Entry 4HRR (X-ray diffraction, 1.25 A resolution); this record covers chains A and B of the 4 polymer chains in the assembly.

== Chain A ==
Molecule: Globin-2 A chain
From: Scapharca inaequivalvis
UniProtKB: P14821 (GLB2A_ANAIN); residues 4-149 here correspond to UniProt positions 5-150 (UniProt number = residue number + 1)
Sequence (150 residues; each row starts with the number of its first residue; numbering starts at 0):
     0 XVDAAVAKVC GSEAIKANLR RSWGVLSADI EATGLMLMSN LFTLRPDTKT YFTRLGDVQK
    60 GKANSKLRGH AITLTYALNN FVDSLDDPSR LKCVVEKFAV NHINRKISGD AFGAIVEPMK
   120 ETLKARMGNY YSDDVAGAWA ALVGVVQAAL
Modified positions: ACE (acetyl group) at position 0
Differences from the reference sequence: acetylation (0)
Ion coordination: heme Fe: His101 (together with carbon monoxide)
Small-molecule neighbours:
  - carbon monoxide (CMO): Met37, Phe51, His69, Leu73, His101
  - heme (HEM): Leu36, Leu40, Thr47, Tyr50, Phe51, Arg53, Leu54, His69, Thr72, Leu73, Ala76, Leu77, Phe80, Phe97, Asn100, His101, Arg104, Ile106, Ala110, Phe111, Ile114, Met118
Swiss-Prot annotation at these positions:
  - binding site (heme b): His101

== Chain B ==
Molecule: Hemoglobin B chain
From: Scapharca inaequivalvis
UniProtKB: O02480 (O02480_ANAIN); residues 1-151 here correspond to UniProt positions 4-154 (UniProt number = residue number + 3)
Sequence (152 residues; numbered 0 to 151; the number before each row is that of its first residue; numbering starts at 0):
     0 XSRVAELANA VVSNADQKDL LRMSWGVLSV DMEGTGLMLM ANLFKTSPSA KGKFARLGDV
    60 SAGKDNSKLR GHSITLMYAL QNFVDALDDV ERLKCVVEKF AVNHINRQIS ADEFGEIVGP
   120 LRQTLKARMG NYFDEDTVAA WASLVAVVQA AL
Disordered / not traced: 0
Modified positions: ACE (acetyl group) at position 0
Differences from the reference sequence: acetylation (0)
Ion coordination: heme Fe: His103 (together with carbon monoxide)
Small-molecule neighbours: carbon monoxide / heme: Met39, Leu42, Ala49, Lys52, Phe53, Arg55, Leu56, His71, Thr74, Leu75, Ala78, Leu79, Phe82, Phe99, Asn102, His103, Arg106, Ile108, Glu112, Phe113, Glu115, Ile116

== How chain A and chain B interact ==
Residue-residue contacts (35; chain A residue first):
  Glu30(A) with Arg91(B)
  Arg53(A) with Val101(B)
  Ser64(A) with Cys94(B)
  Arg67(A) with Asp88(B), salt bridge; Glu90(B); Arg91(B); Cys94(B)
  Gly68(A) with Cys94(B), hydrogen bond (backbone-side chain)
  Ile71(A) with Asn81(B); Arg91(B)
  Thr72(A) with Asn81(B), hydrogen bond; Lys98(B); Phe99(B)
  Tyr75(A) with Tyr77(B); Gln80(B); Asn81(B); Asp84(B), hydrogen bond; Arg91(B), hydrogen bond
  Asn78(A) with Tyr77(B)
  Asn79(A) with Ile73(B); Thr74(B); Tyr77(B)
  Asp82(A) with Tyr77(B), hydrogen bond
  Asp86(A) with Arg69(B), salt bridge
  Ser88(A) with Arg69(B), hydrogen bond
  Arg89(A) with Arg69(B); Ile73(B); Tyr77(B), hydrogen bond
  Cys92(A) with Ser66(B); Arg69(B); Gly70(B)
  Lys96(A) with Gly70(B); His71(B); Thr74(B)
  Phe97(A) with Thr74(B)
Other interface residues (no listed pair), chain A (23 interface residues in all): Ile29, His69, Val93, Glu95, Val99, Arg104
Other interface residues (no listed pair), chain B (22 interface residues in all): Glu32, Arg55, Val95, Glu97, Asn105

== In short ==
23 residues of chain A and 22 residues of chain B are in contact, with 7 hydrogen bonds and 2 salt bridges.
Polar contacts include Arg67(A)-Asp88(B), Asp86(A)-Arg69(B) and Gly68(A)-Cys94(B). Chain A binds heme and
carbon monoxide. Ligands of chain B: carbon monoxide / heme.
Here chain A is Globin-2 A chain and chain B is Hemoglobin B chain, both from Scapharca inaequivalvis. Entry
4HRR (Scapharca tetrameric hemoglobin, CO-state) was determined by X-ray diffraction, deposited together with
4HRT.
